Entry 2J0A (X-ray diffraction, 1.80 A resolution); this record covers chain A.

[Chain A]
Protein: Beta-1,3-N-acetylglucosaminyltransferase manic fringe
From: Mus musculus
Notes: EC 2.4.1.222; fragment: catalytic domain, residues 45-321
UniProtKB: O09008 (MFNG_MOUSE); residues 45-321 here = UniProt positions 45-321
Amino-acid sequence (280 residues; each row starts with the number of its first residue):
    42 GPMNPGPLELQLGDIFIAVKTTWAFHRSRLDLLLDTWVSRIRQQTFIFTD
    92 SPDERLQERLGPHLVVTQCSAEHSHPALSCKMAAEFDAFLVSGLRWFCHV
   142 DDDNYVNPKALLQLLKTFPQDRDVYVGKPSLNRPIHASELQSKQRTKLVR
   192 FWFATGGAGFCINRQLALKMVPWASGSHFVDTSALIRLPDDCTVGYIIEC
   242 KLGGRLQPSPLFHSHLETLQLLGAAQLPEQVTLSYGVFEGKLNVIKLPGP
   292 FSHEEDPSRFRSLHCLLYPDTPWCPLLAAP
Not modelled in the structure: 42-49, 111-117, 173-191, 319-321
Sequence notes: engineered mutation Gln109 (Asn in O09008)
Disulfide bonds: Cys110-Cys121, Cys139-Cys202, Cys306-Cys315
Bound ions: K+: Ala118, Leu226, Leu229, Thr234

[Overview]
The K+ site is built by Ala118, Leu226, Leu229 and Thr234.
Chain A is Beta-1,3-N-acetylglucosaminyltransferase manic fringe (Mus musculus); the structure, Structure of
the catalytic domain of mouse Manic Fringe, was determined by X-ray diffraction (same publication as 2J0B).
